3PSY - chain A; structure by X-ray diffraction, 1.43 A resolution.

[Chain A]
Protein: Endothiapepsin
From: Cryphonectria parasitica
Notes: EC 3.4.23.22
UniProt: P11838 (CARP_CRYPA); residues 1-330 here correspond to UniProt positions 90-419 (UniProt number = residue number + 89)
Chain sequence (330 residues; numbered 1 to 330; the number before each row is that of its first residue):
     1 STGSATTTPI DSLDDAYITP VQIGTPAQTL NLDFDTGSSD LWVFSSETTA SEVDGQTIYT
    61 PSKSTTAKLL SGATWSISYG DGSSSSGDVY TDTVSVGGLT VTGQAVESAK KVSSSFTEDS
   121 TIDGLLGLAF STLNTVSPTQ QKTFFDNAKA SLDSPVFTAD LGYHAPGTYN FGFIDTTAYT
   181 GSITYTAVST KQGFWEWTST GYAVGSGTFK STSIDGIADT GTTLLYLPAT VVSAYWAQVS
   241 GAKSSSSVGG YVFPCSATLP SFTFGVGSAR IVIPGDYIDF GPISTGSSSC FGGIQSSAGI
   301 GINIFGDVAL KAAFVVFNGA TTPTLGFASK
Cystine bridges: Cys-255/Cys-290
Small-molecule neighbours: RB9 (N-benzyl-2-({N-[2-(1H-indol-3-yl)ethyl]glycyl}amino)-4-phenylthiophene-3-carboxamide): Asp-33, Asp-35, Gly-37, Ser-38, Tyr-79, Gly-80, Asp-81, Ser-83, Phe-116, Asp-119, Ile-122, Leu-125, Phe-194, Ile-217, Asp-219, Gly-221, Thr-222, Tyr-226, Ile-300, Ile-302, Ile-304
Swiss-Prot annotation at these positions:
  - active site: Asp-35, Ser-199

[In short]
Ligands of chain A: compound RB9. Curated annotation (UniProt) lists active-site residues Asp-35 and Ser-199.
Chain A is Endothiapepsin (Cryphonectria parasitica); the structure, Endothiapepsin in complex with an
inhibitor based on the Gewald reaction, was determined by X-ray diffraction together with 3WZ6, 3WZ7 and 3WZ8
from the same study.
